PDB entry 6LA4 | electron microscopy, 2.34 A resolution | chains A and D of the 4 polymer chains in the assembly

== Chain A ==
Name: Capsid protein VP1
Organism: Echovirus E11
Sequence (285 residues; each row starts with the number of its first residue):
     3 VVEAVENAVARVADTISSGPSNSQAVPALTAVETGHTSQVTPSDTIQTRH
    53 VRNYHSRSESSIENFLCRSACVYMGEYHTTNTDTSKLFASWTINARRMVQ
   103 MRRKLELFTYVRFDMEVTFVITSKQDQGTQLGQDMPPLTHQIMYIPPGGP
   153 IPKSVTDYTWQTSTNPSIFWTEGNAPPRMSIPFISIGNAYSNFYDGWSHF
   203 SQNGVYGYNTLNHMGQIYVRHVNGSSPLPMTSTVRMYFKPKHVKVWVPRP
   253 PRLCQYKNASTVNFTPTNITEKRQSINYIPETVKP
Small-molecule neighbours: sphingosine (SPH): Ile95, Ala97, Leu107, Val113, Met117, Val119, Ile144, Met145, Tyr146, Pro168, Ser169, Ile170, Met181, Ile183, Ile186, Tyr192, Ser193, Asn194, Tyr210, Met216, Ile219, Met238, Phe240

== Chain D ==
Name: Capsid protein VP4
Organism: Echovirus E11
Sequence (69 residues; each row starts with the number of its first residue):
     1 MGAQVSTQKTGAHETGLNASGRSIIHYTNINYYKDAASNSANRQDFSQDP
    51 GKFTEPVKDIMVKSLPALN
Unresolved in the structure: 14-23

== Chain A / chain D interface ==
Residue-residue contacts (50; chain A residue first):
  Val3(A) - Met1(D)  hydrogen bond (backbone-backbone)
  Val3(A) - Gly2(D)
  Val3(A) - Ala3(D)
  Val4(A) - Ala3(D)
  Val4(A) - Val5(D)  hydrophobic
  Glu5(A) - Ala3(D)  hydrogen bond (backbone-backbone)
  Glu5(A) - Gln4(D)
  Glu5(A) - Val5(D)  hydrogen bond (backbone-backbone)
  Ala6(A) - Val5(D)
  Val7(A) - Val5(D)  hydrogen bond (backbone-backbone)
  Val7(A) - Ser6(D)
  Asn9(A) - Ser6(D)
  Asn9(A) - Thr7(D)
  Asn9(A) - Gln44(D)
  Ala12(A) - Phe46(D)
  Ala27(A) - Ser64(D)
  Val28(A) - Ser64(D)  hydrogen bond (backbone-backbone)
  Pro29(A) - Lys63(D)
  Ala33(A) - Ala67(D)  hydrophobic
  Thr36(A) - Val57(D)
  Gly37(A) - Pro56(D)
  His38(A) - Thr54(D)
  His38(A) - Glu55(D)  salt bridge
  His38(A) - Met61(D)
  Thr39(A) - Thr54(D)  hydrogen bond (backbone-backbone)
  Gln41(A) - Thr54(D)
  Gln41(A) - Glu55(D)
  Gln41(A) - Lys63(D)  hydrogen bond (backbone-side chain)
  Asp46(A) - Lys63(D)  salt bridge
  Tyr56(A) - His13(D)
  Arg59(A) - Gln48(D)  hydrogen bond
  Ser60(A) - Lys9(D)
  Ser60(A) - Phe46(D)
  Glu65(A) - Ala41(D)
  Glu65(A) - Asn42(D)  hydrogen bond (side chain-backbone)
  Asn66(A) - Arg43(D)  hydrogen bond
  Asn66(A) - Phe46(D)
  Cys69(A) - Ala41(D)  hydrophobic
  Cys69(A) - Arg43(D)  hydrogen bond (backbone-side chain)
  Asp116(A) - Ala37(D)
  Ser182(A) - Ala37(D)
  Ser182(A) - Ser38(D)
  Lys243(A) - Ala37(D)  hydrogen bond (side chain-backbone)
  Lys243(A) - Ser38(D)
  Lys243(A) - Asn39(D)  hydrogen bond (side chain-backbone)
  His244(A) - Ala36(D)
  His244(A) - Asn39(D)
  His244(A) - Ser40(D)  hydrogen bond (side chain-backbone)
  His244(A) - Asn42(D)
  Pro250(A) - Phe53(D)
Also at the interface, not in a pair above, chain A (33 interface residues in all): Ala10, Thr32, Val42, Ser63, Pro184
Also at the interface, not in a pair above, chain D (32 interface residues in all): Ala12, Asp45, Leu68

== In short ==
The interface between chain A and chain D involves 33 residues on one side and 32 on the other; the contacts
include 14 hydrogen bonds and 2 salt bridges. Polar pairs include His38(A)-Glu55(D), Asp46(A)-Lys63(D) and
Gln41(A)-Lys63(D). Bound to chain A: sphingosine.
Chain A is Capsid protein VP1 and chain D is Capsid protein VP4, both from Echovirus E11; the structure,
Cryo-EM structure of full echovirus 11 particle at pH 5.5, was determined by electron microscopy (same
publication as 6LA3, 6LA5, 6LA6, 6LA7, 6LAO, 6LAP and 3 further entries).
